Entry 7KEV (X-ray diffraction, 2.80 A resolution); this record covers chains A and B of the 3 polymer chains in the assembly.

== Chain A ==
Name: Proprotein convertase subtilisin/kexin type 9 Propeptide
Source organism: Homo sapiens
Reference sequence: Q8NBP7 (PCSK9_HUMAN); numbering as in UniProt (aligned over 29-152)
Amino-acid sequence (124 residues; each row starts with the number of its first residue):
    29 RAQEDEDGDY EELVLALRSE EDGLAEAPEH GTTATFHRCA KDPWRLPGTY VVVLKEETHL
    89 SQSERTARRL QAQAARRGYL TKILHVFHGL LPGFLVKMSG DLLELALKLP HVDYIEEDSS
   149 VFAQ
Disordered / not traced: 29-60

== Chain B ==
Name: Proprotein convertase subtilisin/kexin type 9
Source organism: Homo sapiens
Notes: EC 3.4.21.-
Reference sequence: Q8NBP7 (PCSK9_HUMAN); residues 153-692 here = UniProt positions 153-692
Amino-acid sequence (546 residues; each row starts with the number of its first residue):
   153 SIPWNLERIT PPRYRADEYQ PPDGGSLVEV YLLDTSIQSD HREIEGRVMV TDFENVPEED
   213 GTRFHRQASK CDSHGTHLAG VVSGRDAGVA KGASMRSLRV LNCQGKGTVS GTLIGLEFIR
   273 KSQLVQPVGP LVVLLPLAGG YSRVLNAACQ RLARAGVVLV TAAGNFRDDA CLYSPASAPE
   333 VITVGATNAQ DQPVTLGTLG TNFGRCVDLF APGEDIIGAS SDCSTCFVSQ SGTSQAAAHV
   393 AGIAAMMLSA EPELTLAELR QRLIHFSAKD VINEAWFPED QRVLTPNLVA ALPPSTHGAG
   453 WQLFCRTVWS AHSGPTRMAT AIARCAPDEE LLSCSSFSRS GKRRGERMEA QGGKLVCRAH
   513 NAFGGEGVYA IARCCLLPQA NCSVHTAPPA EASMGTRVHC HQQGHVLTGC SSHWEVEDLG
   573 THKPPVLRPR GQPNQCVGHR EASIHASCCH APGLECKVKE HGIPAPQEQV TVACEEGWTL
   633 TGCSALPGTS HVLGAYAVDN TCVVRSRDVS TTGSTSEEAV TAVAICCRSR HLAQASQELQ
   693 HHHHHH
Disordered / not traced: 168-177, 213-219, 448-453, 515-516, 542-547, 571-583, 592, 616-618, 660-670, 683-698
Construct notes: variant I474 (Val in Q8NBP7), E670 (Gly in Q8NBP7); expression tag (693-698)
Disulfide bonds: C223-C255, C323-C358, C375-C378, C457-C527, C477-C526, C486-C509, C534-C601, C552-C600, C562-C588, C608-C679, C626-C678, C635-C654
Metal / ion sites: Ca2+: V333, D360

== Chain A / chain B interface ==
Contacting residue pairs (61; chain A residue first):
  T63(A) with R295(B), hydrogen bond
  H65(A) with R295(B), hydrogen bond
  W72(A) with G291(B); G292(B); F318(B), hydrophobic
  L74(A) with T260(B)
  V79(A) with L265(B), hydrophobic; V296(B), hydrophobic
  V81(A) with V296(B), hydrophobic
  H113(A) with I266(B); E269(B), salt bridge
  F115(A) with I266(B), hydrophobic; E269(B)
  H116(A) with E269(B), hydrogen bond (backbone-side chain); K273(B)
  L118(A) with L268(B); E269(B); R272(B); R303(B), hydrogen bond (backbone-side chain); L304(B), hydrophobic
  L119(A) with V296(B), hydrophobic
  L123(A) with S262(B)
  Y142(A) with R295(B); V296(B); A299(B)
  E144(A) with S294(B), hydrogen bond; R295(B), hydrogen bond (side chain-backbone); V296(B), hydrogen bond (side chain-backbone)
  D146(A) with T260(B); V261(B); S262(B), hydrogen bond
  S147(A) with T260(B); V261(B), hydrogen bond (backbone-backbone)
  S148(A) with G259(B); G291(B)
  V149(A) with L253(B), hydrophobic; K258(B); G259(B), hydrogen bond (backbone-backbone); T260(B); V261(B), hydrophobic; T264(B); A290(B)
  F150(A) with G257(B); K258(B); L289(B); A290(B), hydrogen bond (backbone-backbone)
  A151(A) with H226(B); L253(B), hydrophobic; G257(B), hydrogen bond (backbone-backbone); P288(B)
  Q152(A) with H226(B), hydrogen bond (backbone-side chain); P288(B), hydrogen bond (backbone-backbone); L289(B); A290(B); A314(B); G316(B); N317(B), hydrogen bond (side chain-backbone); F318(B); G384(B); T385(B), hydrogen bond (backbone-backbone); S386(B), hydrogen bond (backbone-side chain)
Also at the interface, not in a pair above, chain A (27 interface residues in all): C67, E84, V114, G117, P120, D141
Also at the interface, not in a pair above, chain B (36 interface residues in all): A300, Y325, Q387

== Overview ==
Chain A and chain B form an interface of 27 and 36 residues respectively, with 17 hydrogen bonds and 1 salt
bridge. Polar contacts include H113(A)-E269(B), T63(A)-R295(B) and H65(A)-R295(B). V333(B) and D360(B) form
the Ca2+ site.
Chain A is Proprotein convertase subtilisin/kexin type 9 Propeptide and chain B is Proprotein convertase
subtilisin/kexin type 9, both from Homo sapiens; the structure, PCSK9 in complex with a cyclic peptide LDLR
disruptor, was determined by X-ray diffraction together with 7KFA from the same study.
